Entry 3N8W (X-ray diffraction, 2.75 A resolution); this record covers chains A and B.

Chain A:
Protein: Prostaglandin G/H synthase 1
Source organism: Ovis aries
Notes: EC 1.14.99.1; fragment: Chain B; engineered mutation(s): R120Q
UniProt: P05979 (PGH1_SHEEP); residues 32-584 here = UniProt positions 32-584
Sequence (553 residues; each row starts with the number of its first residue):
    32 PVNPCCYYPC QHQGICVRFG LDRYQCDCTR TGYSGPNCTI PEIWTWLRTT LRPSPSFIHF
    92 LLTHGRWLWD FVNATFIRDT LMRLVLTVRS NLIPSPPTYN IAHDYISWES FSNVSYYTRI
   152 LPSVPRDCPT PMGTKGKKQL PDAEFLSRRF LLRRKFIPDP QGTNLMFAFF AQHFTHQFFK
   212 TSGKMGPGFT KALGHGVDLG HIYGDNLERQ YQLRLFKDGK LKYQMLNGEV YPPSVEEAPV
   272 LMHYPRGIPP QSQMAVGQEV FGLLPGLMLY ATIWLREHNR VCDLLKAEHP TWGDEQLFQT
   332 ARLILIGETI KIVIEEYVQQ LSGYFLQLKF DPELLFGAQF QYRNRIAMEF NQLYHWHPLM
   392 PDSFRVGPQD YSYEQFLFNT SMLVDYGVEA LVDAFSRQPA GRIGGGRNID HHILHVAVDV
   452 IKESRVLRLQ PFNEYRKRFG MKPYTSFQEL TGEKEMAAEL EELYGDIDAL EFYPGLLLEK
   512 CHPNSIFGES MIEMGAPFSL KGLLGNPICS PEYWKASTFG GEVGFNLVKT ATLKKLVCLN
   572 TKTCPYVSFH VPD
Construct notes: conflict Leu-92 (Met in P05979)
Disulfides: Cys-36/Cys-47, Cys-37/Cys-159, Cys-41/Cys-57, Cys-59/Cys-69, Cys-569/Cys-575
Covalently attached groups: glycan linked to Asn-68, Asn-144, Asn-410
Ion coordination: heme Fe near His-388 (its only coordinating residue here)
Small-molecule neighbours:
  - flurbiprofen (FLP): Val-116, Arg-120, Val-349, Leu-352, Ser-353, Tyr-355, Leu-359, Tyr-385, Trp-387, Met-522, Ile-523, Gly-526, Ala-527, Ser-530, Leu-531
  - heme (HEM): Tyr-148, Ala-199, Ala-202, Gln-203, Thr-206, His-207, Phe-210, Lys-211, Thr-212, Leu-295, Asn-382, Tyr-385, His-386, Trp-387, His-388, Leu-390, Met-391, Tyr-404, Leu-408, Ile-444, His-446, Val-447, Asp-450
Curated features (UniProtKB/Swiss-Prot):
  - active site: His-207 (Proton acceptor), Tyr-385 (For cyclooxygenase activity)
  - binding site (heme b): His-388
  - site: Asn-104 (Not glycosylated), Ser-530 (Aspirin-acetylated serine)
  - glycosylation (N-linked (GlcNAc...) asparagine): Asn-68, Asn-144, Asn-410
  - natural variant: Gly-164 (D164G: this construct carries the variant), Glu-520 (E520K; E520Q)
  - mutagenesis: Tyr-385 (Y385F: Abolishes cyclooxygenase activity)
Reported in the primary citation:
  - binding site for flurbiprofen: Arg-120
  - higher-order assembly contacts with a neighbouring Prostaglandin G/H synthase 1: Ser-541 to Glu-543
  - catalytic residues: Tyr-385 (citing earlier work)

Chain B:
Protein: Prostaglandin G/H synthase 1
Source organism: Ovis aries
Notes: EC 1.14.99.1
UniProt: P05979 (PGH1_SHEEP); numbering as in UniProt (aligned over 32-584)
Sequence (553 residues; each row starts with the number of its first residue):
    32 PVNPCCYYPC QHQGICVRFG LDRYQCDCTR TGYSGPNCTI PEIWTWLRTT LRPSPSFIHF
    92 LLTHGRWLWD FVNATFIRDT LMRLVLTVQS NLIPSPPTYN IAHDYISWES FSNVSYYTRI
   152 LPSVPRDCPT PMGTKGKKQL PDAEFLSRRF LLRRKFIPDP QGTNLMFAFF AQHFTHQFFK
   212 TSGKMGPGFT KALGHGVDLG HIYGDNLERQ YQLRLFKDGK LKYQMLNGEV YPPSVEEAPV
   272 LMHYPRGIPP QSQMAVGQEV FGLLPGLMLY ATIWLREHNR VCDLLKAEHP TWGDEQLFQT
   332 ARLILIGETI KIVIEEYVQQ LSGYFLQLKF DPELLFGAQF QYRNRIAMEF NQLYHWHPLM
   392 PDSFRVGPQD YSYEQFLFNT SMLVDYGVEA LVDAFSRQPA GRIGGGRNID HHILHVAVDV
   452 IKESRVLRLQ PFNEYRKRFG MKPYTSFQEL TGEKEMAAEL EELYGDIDAL EFYPGLLLEK
   512 CHPNSIFGES MIEMGAPFSL KGLLGNPICS PEYWKASTFG GEVGFNLVKT ATLKKLVCLN
   572 TKTCPYVSFH VPD
Construct notes: conflict Leu-92 (Met in P05979), Gln-120 (Arg in P05979)
Disulfides: Cys-36/Cys-47, Cys-37/Cys-159, Cys-41/Cys-57, Cys-59/Cys-69, Cys-569/Cys-575
Covalently attached groups: glycan linked to Asn-68, Asn-144, Asn-410
Ion coordination: heme Fe near His-388 (its only coordinating residue here)
Small-molecule neighbours: heme (HEM): Tyr-148, Ala-199, Ala-202, Gln-203, Thr-206, His-207, Phe-210, Lys-211, Thr-212, Leu-295, Asn-382, Tyr-385, His-386, Trp-387, His-388, Leu-390, Met-391, Tyr-404, Leu-408, Ile-444, His-446, Val-447, Asp-450
Curated features (UniProtKB/Swiss-Prot):
  - active site: His-207 (Proton acceptor), Tyr-385 (For cyclooxygenase activity)
  - binding site (heme b): His-388
  - site: Asn-104 (Not glycosylated), Ser-530 (Aspirin-acetylated serine)
  - glycosylation (N-linked (GlcNAc...) asparagine): Asn-68, Asn-144, Asn-410
  - natural variant: Gly-164 (D164G: this construct carries the variant), Glu-520 (E520K; E520Q)
  - mutagenesis: Tyr-385 (Y385F: Abolishes cyclooxygenase activity)
Reported in the primary citation:
  - conformationally variable residues (loop rearrangement): Leu-123 to Thr-129
  - higher-order assembly contacts with a neighbouring Prostaglandin G/H synthase 1: Leu-123 to Pro-127

Chain A / chain B interface:
Pairs across the interface - 110 pairs, chain A then chain B:
  Ile-46(A) with Lys-546(B); Ser-548(B)
  Val-48(A) with His-320(B); Ser-548(B)
  Arg-49(A) with His-320(B), hydrogen bond (backbone-side chain); Thr-322(B); Trp-323(B)
  Phe-50(A) with Glu-319(B); His-320(B); Gly-551(B)
  Gly-51(A) with Glu-319(B), hydrogen bond (backbone-backbone); Pro-321(B); Thr-322(B)
  Leu-52(A) with Thr-322(B)
  Asp-58(A) with Lys-546(B); Ala-547(B); Ser-548(B), hydrogen bond
  Thr-60(A) with Lys-546(B)
  Arg-61(A) with Phe-367(B); Pro-542(B), hydrogen bond (side chain-backbone); Trp-545(B), hydrogen bond (side chain-backbone); Lys-546(B)
  Pro-125(A) with Glu-543(B)
  Ser-126(A) with Glu-543(B)
  Pro-127(A) with Ser-541(B); Glu-543(B); Tyr-544(B)
  Pro-128(A) with Tyr-544(B), hydrogen bond (backbone-side chain)
  Thr-129(A) with Glu-543(B)
  His-134(A) with Glu-326(B), salt bridge; Gln-330(B)
  Tyr-136(A) with Glu-326(B), hydrogen bond (side chain-backbone); Gln-327(B), hydrogen bond (side chain-backbone); Gln-330(B)
  Ile-137(A) with Leu-334(B); Glu-543(B); Tyr-544(B), hydrophobic; Thr-549(B)
  Ser-138(A) with Gln-330(B)
  Trp-139(A) with Asp-229(B); Arg-333(B); Leu-334(B); Ile-337(B), hydrophobic; Asn-537(B); Pro-538(B), hydrophobic
  Glu-140(A) with Leu-238(B); Gln-330(B)
  Phe-142(A) with Pro-538(B), hydrophobic; Tyr-544(B)
  Asp-229(A) with Trp-139(B)
  Leu-238(A) with Glu-140(B)
  Glu-319(A) with Phe-50(B); Gly-51(B), hydrogen bond (backbone-backbone)
  His-320(A) with Val-48(B); Arg-49(B), hydrogen bond (side chain-backbone); Phe-50(B)
  Pro-321(A) with Gly-51(B); Leu-52(B), hydrophobic
  Thr-322(A) with Arg-49(B); Gly-51(B); Leu-52(B)
  Glu-326(A) with His-134(B), salt bridge; Tyr-136(B)
  Gln-327(A) with Tyr-136(B), hydrogen bond (backbone-side chain)
  Gln-330(A) with Tyr-136(B); Ser-138(B); Trp-139(B); Glu-140(B)
  Arg-333(A) with Trp-139(B)
  Leu-334(A) with Ile-137(B)
  Ile-337(A) with Trp-139(B), hydrophobic
  Phe-367(A) with Arg-61(B); Gln-370(B), hydrogen bond (backbone-side chain)
  Gly-368(A) with Gln-370(B)
  Ala-369(A) with Gln-370(B), hydrogen bond (backbone-side chain)
  Gln-370(A) with Phe-367(B), hydrogen bond (side chain-backbone); Gly-368(B); Ala-369(B), hydrogen bond (side chain-backbone)
  Phe-371(A) with Gln-372(B), hydrogen bond (backbone-side chain)
  Gln-372(A) with Phe-371(B), hydrogen bond (side chain-backbone); Gln-372(B); Tyr-373(B), hydrogen bond (side chain-backbone)
  Tyr-373(A) with Gln-372(B), hydrogen bond (backbone-side chain); Arg-374(B)
  Arg-374(A) with Tyr-373(B), hydrogen bond (side chain-backbone); Arg-374(B)
  Asn-537(A) with Trp-139(B)
  Pro-538(A) with Pro-127(B), hydrophobic; Trp-139(B), hydrophobic; Phe-142(B), hydrophobic
  Ser-541(A) with Pro-127(B)
  Pro-542(A) with Arg-61(B), hydrogen bond (backbone-side chain)
  Glu-543(A) with Leu-123(B); Ile-124(B); Pro-125(B); Pro-127(B); Thr-129(B)
  Tyr-544(A) with Pro-127(B); Pro-128(B), hydrogen bond (side chain-backbone); Ile-137(B), hydrophobic; Phe-142(B)
  Trp-545(A) with Arg-61(B), hydrogen bond (backbone-side chain)
  Lys-546(A) with Ile-46(B); Asp-58(B); Thr-60(B)
  Ala-547(A) with Asp-58(B)
  Ser-548(A) with Ile-46(B); Asp-58(B), hydrogen bond
  Thr-549(A) with Ile-137(B)
  Gly-551(A) with Phe-50(B)
Also at the interface, not in a pair above, chain A (57 interface residues in all): Gly-225, Trp-323, Leu-366, Gly-552
Also at the interface, not in a pair above, chain B (59 interface residues in all): Ser-126, Val-228, Glu-364, Gly-552

Summary:
57 residues of chain A and 59 residues of chain B are in contact; the contacts include 24 hydrogen bonds and 2
salt bridges. Polar pairs include His-134(A)/Glu-326(B), Glu-326(A)/His-134(B) and Arg-49(A)/His-320(B).
Ligands of chain A: heme and flurbiprofen. Bound to chain B: heme. From the paper: the catalytic residue
Tyr-385(A); a binding site for flurbiprofen at Arg-120(A).
Here chain A is Prostaglandin G/H synthase 1 and chain B is Prostaglandin G/H synthase 1, both from Ovis
aries. Entry 3N8W (Crystal Structure of R120Q/Native Cyclooxygenase-1 Heterodimer mutant in complex with
Flurbiprofen) was determined by X-ray diffraction (same publication as 3N8V, 3N8X, 3N8Y and 3N8Z).
